5TSR - chains C and D of the 4 polymer chains in the assembly; structure by X-ray diffraction, 3.19 A resolution.

[Chain C]
Molecule: Protein tyrosine phosphatase type IVA 3
From: Homo sapiens
Notes: EC 3.1.3.48
Reference sequence: O75365 (TP4A3_HUMAN); residue numbers follow UniProt; this construct covers 1-169
Sequence (172 residues; row label = number of the first residue in the row; numbers below 1 keep their minus sign (Gly-2 is residue -2)):
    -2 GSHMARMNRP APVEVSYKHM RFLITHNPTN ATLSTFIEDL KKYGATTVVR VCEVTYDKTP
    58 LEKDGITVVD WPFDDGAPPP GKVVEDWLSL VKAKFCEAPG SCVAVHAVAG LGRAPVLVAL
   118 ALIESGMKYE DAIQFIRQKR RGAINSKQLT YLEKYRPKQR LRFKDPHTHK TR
Not modelled in the structure: -2 to 4, 159-169
Sequence notes: expression tag (-2 to 0); engineered mutation Ala104 (Cys in O75365)
Curated features (UniProtKB/Swiss-Prot):
  - active site: Asp72 (Proton donor)
  - binding site (substrate): Arg110
  - mutagenesis: Cys49 (C49A: No effect on enzymatic activity), Asp71 (D71A: No effect on enzymatic activity), Asp72 (D72A: Abolishes enzymatic activity), Ala111 (A111S: Enhances catalytic activity)
From the paper describing this entry:
  - mutagenesis - C49A, C49S: decreased binding to Metal transporter CNNM3 (chain D)
  - mutagenesis - C49A, C49S, D72A, L108A: decreased catalytic activity
  - catalytic residues: Asp72 (citing earlier work)
  - mutagenesis - C104A, R110A: abolished catalytic activity
  - mutagenesis - A111S: unchanged binding to Metal transporter CNNM3 (chain D)
  - mutagenesis - A111S (15-fold): increased catalytic activity
  - mutagenesis - R138E: unchanged catalytic activity

[Chain D]
Molecule: Metal transporter CNNM3
From: Homo sapiens
Reference sequence: Q8NE01 (CNNM3_HUMAN); numbering as in UniProt (aligned over 309-452)
Sequence (155 residues; numbered 298 to 452; the number before each row is that of its first residue):
   298 GPLNMIQGVL ELRCRTVEDV LTPLEDCFML DASTVLDFGV LASIMQSGHT RIPVYEEERS
   358 NIVDMLYLKD LAFVDPEDCT PLSTITRFYN HPLHFVFNDT KLDAVLEEFK RGKSHLAIVQ
   418 KVNNEGEGDP FYEVLGLVTL EDVIEEIIRS EILDE
Not modelled in the structure: 423-424, 447-452
Sequence notes: expression tag (298-308)

[Chain C / chain D interface]
Contacting residue pairs (27):
  Asn5(C) - Ser357(D)  hydrogen bond (backbone-backbone)
  Asn5(C) - Tyr429(D)
  Asn5(C) - Glu430(D)
  Asn5(C) - Val431(D)
  Arg6(C) - Glu355(D)
  Arg6(C) - Asn358(D)
  Ala28(C) - Glu354(D)
  Thr29(C) - Glu353(D)
  Asp72(C) - Gly425(D)
  Asp72(C) - Asp426(D)  hydrogen bond (side chain-backbone)
  Gly73(C) - Asp426(D)  hydrogen bond (backbone-side chain)
  Val105(C) - Asp426(D)
  Leu108(C) - Pro427(D)
  Leu108(C) - Phe428(D)  hydrophobic
  Leu108(C) - Tyr429(D)
  Gly109(C) - Asp426(D)
  Arg110(C) - Asp426(D)  salt bridge
  Arg137(C) - Tyr429(D)
  Arg138(C) - Phe394(D)
  Arg138(C) - Asp396(D)  salt bridge
  Arg138(C) - Tyr429(D)  hydrogen bond (backbone-side chain)
  Gly139(C) - Pro427(D)
  Ala140(C) - Pro427(D)
  Asn142(C) - Gly425(D)
  Asn142(C) - Asp426(D)
  Asn142(C) - Pro427(D)
  Gln145(C) - Asp426(D)
Interface residues without a listed pair, chain C (21 interface residues in all): Pro7, Thr26, Ala104, Ile141, Lys144
Interface residues without a listed pair, chain D (15 interface residues in all): Val419
From the paper, about this interface:
  - hot spots on chain C (mutagenesis) - D72A, C104A (16-fold), L108A: decreased binding to Metal transporter CNNM3 (chain D)
  - hot spots on chain C (mutagenesis) - R110E: abolished binding to Metal transporter CNNM3 (chain D)

[Overview]
Chain C and chain D form an interface of 21 and 15 residues respectively, with 4 hydrogen bonds and 2 salt
bridges. Polar contacts include Arg110(C)-Asp426(D), Arg138(C)-Asp396(D) and Asp72(C)-Asp426(D). From the
paper: the catalytic residue Asp72(C); C49A, C49S and D72A of chain C, among others, reduce binding to Metal
transporter CNNM3 (chain D); 9 substitutions were tested in all.
Chain C is Protein tyrosine phosphatase type IVA 3 and chain D is Metal transporter CNNM3, both from Homo
sapiens; the structure, Crystal structure of PRL-3 phosphatase in complex with the Bateman domain of CNNM3
magnesium transporter, was determined by X-ray diffraction together with 5K23, 5K24 and 5K25 from the same
study.
